Entry 4HJ0 (X-ray diffraction, 3.00 A resolution); this record covers chains A and P of the 3 polymer chains in the assembly.

[Chain A]
Protein: Gastric inhibitory polypeptide receptor
Source organism: Homo sapiens
Notes: fragment: Extra-cellular Domain
UniProt: P48546 (GIPR_HUMAN); residues 24-138 here = UniProt positions 24-138
Amino-acid sequence (136 residues; numbered 3 to 138; the number before each row is that of its first residue):
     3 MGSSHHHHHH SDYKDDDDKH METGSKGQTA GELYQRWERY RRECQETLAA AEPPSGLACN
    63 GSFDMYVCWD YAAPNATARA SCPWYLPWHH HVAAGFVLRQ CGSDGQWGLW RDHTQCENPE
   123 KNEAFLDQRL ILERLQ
Not modelled in the structure: 3-30, 123-138
Differences from the reference sequence: expression tag (3-23)
Disulfides: C46-C70, C61-C103, C84-C118
Curated features (UniProtKB/Swiss-Prot):
  - glycosylation (N-linked (GlcNAc...) asparagine): N62, N77
From the paper describing this entry:
  - contacts within the chain: D66-Y68 (backbone contact), D66-V69 (backbone contact), D66-R113 (hydrogen bond), D66-W71
  - specificity-determining residues: Y36, H115 (by similarity / conservation)

[Chain P]
Protein: Gipg013 Fab, Antagonizing antibody to the GIP Receptor, Heavy chain
Source organism: Homo sapiens
Notes: antibody fragment or engineered binder
Amino-acid sequence (227 residues; row label = number of the first residue in the row):
     1 QVQLQQSGAE VKKPGSSVKV SCKASGGTFS SYAISWVRQA PGQGLEWMGG IIPTFGTANY
    61 AQKFQGRVTI TADESTSTAY MELSSLRSED TAVYYCAQGP IVGAPTDYWG KGTLVTVSSA
   121 STKGPSVFPL APSSKSTSGG TAALGCLVKD YFPEPVTVSW NSGALTSGVH TFPAVLQSSG
   181 LYSLSSVVTV PSSSLGTQTY ICNVNHKPSN TKVDKRVEPK SCDKTHT
Not modelled in the structure: 1-2, 134-139, 194-196, 218-227
Disulfides: C22-C96, C146-C202

[Interface between chain A and chain P]
Contacting residue pairs (18; chain A residue first):
  A32(A) with N59(P)
  Y36(A) with G103(P); A104(P)
  W39(A) with P100(P)
  M67(A) with P100(P); D107(P)
  Y68(A) with Y32(P); Q98(P); G99(P); P100(P); D107(P), hydrogen bond; Y108(P)
  Y87(A) with I101(P), hydrophobic
  P89(A) with F55(P), hydrophobic
  W90(A) with F55(P), hydrophobic
  R113(A) with Y32(P), hydrogen bond
  H115(A) with Y32(P), hydrogen bond
  E119(A) with S31(P), hydrogen bond
Also at the interface, not in a pair above, chain A (15 interface residues in all): L35, L88, P121, E122
Also at the interface, not in a pair above, chain P (17 interface residues in all): T28, I52, T54, E74, P105
From the paper, about this interface:
  - pairs named by the authors: Y68(A)-D107(P), R113(A)-Y32(P), H115(A)-Y32(P), E119(A)-S31(P)
  - epitope / paratope residues, chain A: Y68(A), R113(A), H115(A), E119(A)
  - epitope / paratope residues, chain P: S31(P), Y32(P), D107(P)

[Overview]
15 residues of chain A face 17 of chain P across their interface, with 4 hydrogen bonds. Among the polar pairs
are Y68(A)-D107(P), R113(A)-Y32(P) and H115(A)-Y32(P). The authors report contacts between Y68(A) and D107(P),
R113(A) and Y32(P) and H115(A) and Y32(P) among others. The paper reports epitope/paratope residues Y68(A),
R113(A) and S31(P) among others; specificity determinants Y36(A) and H115(A).
Here chain A is Gastric inhibitory polypeptide receptor and chain P is Gipg013 Fab, Antagonizing antibody to
the GIP Receptor, Heavy chain, both from Homo sapiens. Entry 4HJ0 (Crystal structure of the human GIPr ECD in
complex with Gipg013 Fab at 3-A resolution) was determined by X-ray diffraction.
